PDB entry 4F0Q | X-ray diffraction, 2.05 A resolution | chains A and C of the 4 polymer chains in the assembly

[Chain A (and C)]
Name: Restriction endonuclease
Organism: Mycobacterium sp
Notes: chain C of this document is another copy of the same molecule, construct and numbering; everything in this record applies to it too
UniProtKB: A3PUQ5 (A3PUQ5_MYCSJ); residue numbers follow UniProt; this construct covers 1-456
Sequence (456 residues; each row starts with the number of its first residue):
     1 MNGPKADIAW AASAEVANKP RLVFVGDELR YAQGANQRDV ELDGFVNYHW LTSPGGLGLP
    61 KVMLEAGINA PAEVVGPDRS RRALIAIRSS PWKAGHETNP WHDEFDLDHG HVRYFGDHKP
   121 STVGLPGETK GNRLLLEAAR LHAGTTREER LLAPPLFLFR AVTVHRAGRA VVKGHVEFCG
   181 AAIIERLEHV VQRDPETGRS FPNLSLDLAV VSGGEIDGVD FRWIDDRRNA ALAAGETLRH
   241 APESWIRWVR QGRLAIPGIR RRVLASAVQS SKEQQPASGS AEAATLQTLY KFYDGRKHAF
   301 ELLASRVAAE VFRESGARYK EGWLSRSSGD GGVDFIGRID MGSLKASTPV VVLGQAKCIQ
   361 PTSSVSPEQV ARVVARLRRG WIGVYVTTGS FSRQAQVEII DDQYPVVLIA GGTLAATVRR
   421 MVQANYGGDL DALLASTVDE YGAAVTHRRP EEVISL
Disordered / not traced: 1-4 (chain C: 1-7)
Bound ions: Mg2+: Asp334, Gln355, Ala356
Reported in the primary citation:
  - catalytic residues: Asp334, Gln355, Lys357
  - Mg2+ coordination: Asp334, Gln355, Ala356
  - self-association interface (contacts with another copy of this molecule): Val191, Glu398
  - mutagenesis - V191D, V191R: decreased expression
  - mutagenesis - V191D, V191R, R376A, E398A, D402A: decreased catalytic activity

[Interface between chain A and chain C]
Residue-residue contacts - 26 pairs, chain A then chain C:
  Phe24(A) - Leu125(C)  hydrophobic
  Asp108(A) - Arg193(C)  salt bridge
  Gly214(A) - His189(C)
  Glu215(A) - His189(C)
  Ile216(A) - Leu125(C)  hydrophobic
  Asp217(A) - Val191(C)
  Arg262(A) - Val191(C)
  Val263(A) - Val191(C)
  Val263(A) - Arg193(C)
  Leu264(A) - Pro100(C)
  Leu264(A) - Trp101(C)
  Leu264(A) - Phe115(C)  hydrophobic
  Leu264(A) - Val191(C)  hydrogen bond (backbone-backbone)
  Leu264(A) - Gln192(C)
  Leu264(A) - Arg193(C)  hydrogen bond (backbone-backbone)
  Ala265(A) - Pro100(C)
  Ala265(A) - Arg193(C)
  Ala375(A) - Arg379(C)  hydrogen bond (backbone-side chain)
  Arg378(A) - Arg378(C)
  Arg379(A) - Ala375(C)  hydrogen bond (side chain-backbone)
  Arg379(A) - Arg376(C)
  Arg379(A) - Leu377(C)  hydrogen bond (side chain-backbone)
  Val397(A) - Thr98(C)
  Asp401(A) - Gly95(C)
  Asp401(A) - His96(C)
  Asp401(A) - Thr98(C)
Other interface residues (no listed pair), chain A (18 interface residues in all): Arg261, Ser266, Arg449
Other interface residues (no listed pair), chain C (18 interface residues in all): Ser200, Arg449

[Overview]
Chain A and chain C each contribute 18 residues to their interface, with 5 hydrogen bonds and 1 salt bridge.
Among the polar pairs are Asp108(A)-Arg193(C), Ala375(A)-Arg379(C) and Arg379(A)-Leu377(C). The paper reports
catalytic residues Asp334(A), Gln355(A) and Lys357(A); V191D, V191R and R376A of chain A, among others, reduce
catalytic activity; 5 substitutions were tested in all.
Both chains are Restriction endonuclease (Mycobacterium sp). Entry 4F0Q (MspJI Restriction Endonuclease - P21
Form) was determined by X-ray diffraction (same publication as 4F0P).
